7KSU - chains A and T of the 4 polymer chains in the assembly; structure by X-ray diffraction, 1.65 A resolution.

== Chain A ==
Protein: DNA-directed DNA/RNA polymerase mu
From: Homo sapiens
Notes: EC 2.7.7.7
UniProt: Q9NP87 (DPOLM_HUMAN); numbering as in UniProt; present here: 127-397, 410-494
Chain sequence (356 residues; numbered 127 to 494; 12 numbers in that range are skipped by the numbering (no residue carries them; nothing is unmodelled there); the number before each row is that of its first residue):
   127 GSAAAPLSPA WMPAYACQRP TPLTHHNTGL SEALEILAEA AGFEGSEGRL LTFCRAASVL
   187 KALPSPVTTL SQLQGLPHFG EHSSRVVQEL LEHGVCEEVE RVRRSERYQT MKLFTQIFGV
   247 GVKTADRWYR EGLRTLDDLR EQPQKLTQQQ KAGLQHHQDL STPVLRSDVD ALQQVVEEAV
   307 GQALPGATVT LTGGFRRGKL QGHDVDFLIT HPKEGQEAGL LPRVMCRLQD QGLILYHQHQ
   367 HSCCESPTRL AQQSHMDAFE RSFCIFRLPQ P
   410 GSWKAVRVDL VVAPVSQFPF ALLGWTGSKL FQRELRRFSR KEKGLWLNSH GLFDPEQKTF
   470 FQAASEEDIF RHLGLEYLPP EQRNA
Unresolved in the structure: 127-137, 365-384
Construct notes: conflict Ser128 (Pro in Q9NP87), Ala129 (Arg in Q9NP87), Ala130 (Lys in Q9NP87), Ala131 (Gly in Q9NP87), Gly410 (Pro in Q9NP87)
Covalently attached groups: 2,3-dihydroxy-1,4-dithiobutane (DTT) linked to Cys180
Ion coordination: Mn2+ site 1: His208 (shared with 1 residue of chain D); Mn2+ site 2: Glu218, His219; Na+: Thr241, Ile243, Val246 (shared with 1 residue of chain P); Mn2+ site 3: Asp330, Asp332, Asp418 (shared with 2 residues of chain P); Mn2+ site 4: Asp330, Asp332 (together with pyrophosphate) (shared with 1 residue of chain P); Mn2+ site 5: Glu386, His459
Residues lining bound ligands: pyrophosphate (PPV): Gly319, Gly320, Arg323, Lys325, Gly328, His329, Asp330, Asp332
Swiss-Prot annotation at these positions:
  - region: Arg323 to Asp332 (Involved in ssDNA binding)
  - binding site (Mg(2+)): Asp330, Asp332, Asp418
  - site: Gly433 (Responsible for the low discrimination between dNTP and rNTP)
From the paper describing this entry:
  - mutagenesis - K438D: unchanged catalytic activity on presence of Mn2+
  - mutagenesis - R445A: increased catalytic activity on dGTP misinsertion
  - mutagenesis - K438D: decreased catalytic activity on Mg2+-dependent dGTP:At
  - mutagenesis - K438D (23-fold): decreased catalytic activity on :Ct insertion

== Chain T ==
Molecule: 9-nt DNA strand
Sequence (9 nucleotides; row label = number of the first residue in the row):
     1 CGGCCTACG
Ion coordination: Mn2+ near DG2 (its only coordinating residue here)

== Interface between chain A and chain T ==
Pairs across the interface (23; chain A residue first):
  Gly174(A) - DC4(T)  base contact
  Leu177(A) - DC4(T)  phosphate contact
  Leu177(A) - DC5(T)  phosphate contact
  Phe385(A) - DG9(T)  phosphate contact
  Glu386(A) - DC8(T)  sugar contact
  Glu386(A) - DG9(T)  hydrogen bond to the phosphate
  Arg387(A) - DA7(T)  hydrogen bond to the base
  Arg387(A) - DC8(T)  hydrogen bond to the sugar
  Arg387(A) - DG9(T)  hydrogen bond to the phosphate
  Phe389(A) - DG9(T)  sugar contact
  Arg442(A) - DC5(T)  salt bridge to the phosphate
  Arg445(A) - DC5(T)  hydrogen bond to the base
  Arg445(A) - DT6(T)  hydrogen bond to the base
  Arg446(A) - DC4(T)  sugar contact
  Arg446(A) - DC5(T)  sugar contact
  Arg449(A) - DT6(T)  salt bridge to the phosphate
  Lys450(A) - DG3(T)  hydrogen bond to the phosphate
  Lys450(A) - DC4(T)  salt bridge to the phosphate
  Leu456(A) - DT6(T)  sugar contact
  Asn457(A) - DT6(T)  phosphate contact
  Asn457(A) - DA7(T)  hydrogen bond to the phosphate
  His459(A) - DA7(T)  phosphate contact
  His459(A) - DC8(T)  salt bridge to the phosphate
Also at the interface, not in a pair above, chain A (16 interface residues in all): Arg181, Lys438

== Summary ==
16 residues of chain A face 7 of chain T across their interface; the contacts include 8 hydrogen bonds and 4
salt bridges. Among the polar pairs are Arg387(A)-DA7(T), Arg445(A)-DC5(T) and Arg445(A)-DT6(T). The paper
reports that R445A of chain A increases catalytic activity on dGTP misinsertion; K438D of chain A reduces
catalytic activity on Mg2+-dependent dGTP:At.
Chain A is DNA-directed DNA/RNA polymerase mu (Homo sapiens) and chain T is a 9-nt DNA strand; the structure,
DNA Polymerase Mu, dGTP:Ct Product State Ternary Complex, 10 mM Mn2+ (4min), was determined by X-ray
diffraction together with 7KSS, 7KST, 7KSV, 7KSW, 7KSX, 7KSY and 25 further entries from the same study.
